PDB entry 6YT9 | electron microscopy, 2.70 A resolution | chains 2 and u of the 15 polymer chains in the assembly

# Chain 2
Molecule: 16S ribosomal RNA
Source organism: Acinetobacter baumannii
Sequence (1544 nucleotides; numbered 1 to 1544; the number before each row is that of its first residue):
     1 UUUAACUGAAGAGUUUGAUCAUGGCUCAGAUUGAACGCUGGCGGCAGGCU
    51 UAACACAUGCAAGUCGAGCGGGGGAAGGUAGCUUGCUACCGGACCUAGCG
   101 GCGGACGGGUGAGUAAUGCUUAGGAAUCUGCCUAUUAGUGGGGGACAACA
   151 UCUCGAAAGGGAUGCUAAUACCGCAUACGUCCUACGGGAGAAAGCAGGGG
   201 AUCUUCGGACCUUGCGCUAAUAGAUGAGCCUAAGUCGGAUUAGCUAGUUG
   251 GUGGGGUAAAGGCCUACCAAGGCGACGAUCUGUAGCGGGUCUGAGAGGAU
   301 GAUCCGCCACACUGGGACUGAGACACGGCCCAGACUCCUACGGGAGGCAG
   351 CAGUGGGGAAUAUUGGACAAUGGGGGGAACCCUGAUCCAGCCAUGCCGCG
   401 UGUGUGAAGAAGGCCUUAUGGUUGUAAAGCACUUUAAGCGAGGAGGAGGC
   451 UACUUUAGUUAAUACCUAGAGAUAGUGGACGUUACUCGCAGAAUAAGCAC
   501 CGGCUAACUCUGUGCCAGCAGCCGCGGUAAUACAGAGGGUGCGAGCGUUA
   551 AUCGGAUUUACUGGGCGUAAAGCGUGCGUAGGCGGCUUAUUAAGUCGGAU
   601 GUGAAAUCCCCGAGCUUAACUUGGGAAUUGCAUUCGAUACUGGUGAGCUA
   651 GAGUAUGGGAGAGGAUGGUAGAAUUCCAGGUGUAGCGGUGAAAUGCGUAG
   701 AGAUCUGGAGGAAUACCGAUGGCGAAGGCAGCCAUCUGGCCUAAUACUGA
   751 CGCUGAGGUACGAAAGCAUGGGGAGCAAACAGGAUUAGAUACCCUGGUAG
   801 UCCAUGCCGUAAACGAUGUCUACUAGCCGUUGGGGCCUUUGAGGCUUUAG
   851 UGGCGCAGCUAACGCGAUAAGUAGACCGCCUGGGGAGUACGGUCGCAAGA
   901 CUAAAACUCAAAUGAAUUGACGGGGGCCCGCACAAGCGGUGGAGCAUGUG
   951 GUUUAAUUCGAUGCAACGCGAAGAACCUUACCUGGCCUUGACAUACUAGA
  1001 AACUUUCCAGAGAUGGAUUGGUGCCUUCGGGAAUCUAGAUACAGGUGCUG
  1051 CAUGGCUGUCGUCAGCUCGUGUCGUGAGAUGUUGGGUUAAGUCCCGCAAC
  1101 GAGCGCAACCCUUUUCCUUACUUGCCAGCAUUUCGGAUGGGAACUUUAAG
  1151 GAUACUGCCAGUGACAAACUGGAGGAAGGCGGGGACGACGUCAAGUCAUC
  1201 AUGGCCCUUACGGCCAGGGCUACACACGUGCUACAAUGGUCGGUACAAAG
  1251 GGUUGCUACACAGCGAUGUGAUGCUAAUCUCAAAAAGCCGAUCGUAGUCC
  1301 GGAUUGGAGUCUGCAACUCGACUCCAUGAAGUCGGAAUCGCUAGUAAUCG
  1351 CGGAUCAGAAUGCCGCGGUGAAUACGUUCCCGGGCCUUGUACACACCGCC
  1401 CGUCACACCAUGGGAGUUUGUUGCACCAGAAGUAGCUAGCCUAACUGCAA
  1451 AGAGGGCGGUUACCACGGUGUGGCCGAUGACUGGGGUGAAGUCGUAACAA
  1501 GGUAGCCGUAGGGGAACCUGCGGCUGGAUCACCUCCUUAACGAA
Disordered / not traced: 1-2, 78-89, 200-209, 838-842, 924-1544
Metal / ion sites: Mg2+ site 1 near G23 (its only coordinating residue here); Mg2+ site 2: U64, G101 (shared with Gln6(u) of chain u); Mg2+ site 3 near U96 (its only coordinating residue here); Mg2+ site 4: A105, G327; Mg2+ site 5 near G111 (its only coordinating residue here); Mg2+ site 6: A112, G113, G285; Mg2+ site 7: G141, A193; Mg2+ site 8: A170, C171; Mg2+ site 9 near A191 (its only coordinating residue here); Mg2+ site 10: U252, G253, G254, U265; Mg2+ site 11 near U252 (its only coordinating residue here); Mg2+ site 12: G277, A278, U279; 21 more Mg2+ sites not listed

# Chain u
Protein: 30S ribosomal protein S20
Source organism: Acinetobacter baumannii
Reference sequence: D0C7N1 (D0C7N1_ACIB2); residues 1-88 here = UniProt positions 1-88
Chain sequence (88 residues; row label = number of the first residue in the row):
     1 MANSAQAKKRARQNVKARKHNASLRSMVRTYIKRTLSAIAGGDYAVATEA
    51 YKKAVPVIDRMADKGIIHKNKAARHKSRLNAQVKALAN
Disordered / not traced: 1, 88
Metal / ion sites: Mg2+: Gln6 (shared with U64(2), G101(2) of chain 2)

# Interface between chain 2 and chain u
Residue-residue contacts (75; chain 2 residue first):
  G63(2) with Ser4(u), phosphate contact; Gln6(u), base contact
  U64(2) with Gln6(u), base contact
  C99(2) with Lys9(u), salt bridge to the phosphate; Arg12(u), salt bridge to the phosphate
  G100(2) with Lys9(u), hydrogen bond to the base; Gln13(u), phosphate contact; Lys16(u), salt bridge to the phosphate
  C102(2) with Gln6(u), base contact; Arg10(u), base contact
  G103(2) with Gln6(u), hydrogen bond to the base; Arg10(u), hydrogen bond to the base
  G104(2) with Arg10(u), hydrogen bond to the base
  C128(2) with His68(u), phosphate contact; Asn70(u), hydrogen bond to the phosphate
  C171(2) with His20(u), hydrogen bond to the phosphate
  C172(2) with His20(u), salt bridge to the phosphate; Lys64(u), salt bridge to the phosphate
  G173(2) with Arg60(u), salt bridge to the phosphate; Met61(u), phosphate contact; Lys64(u), salt bridge to the phosphate
  C181(2) with Ala73(u), phosphate contact; Lys76(u), hydrogen bond to the sugar
  C182(2) with Tyr51(u), sugar contact; Ala73(u), sugar contact; Lys76(u), hydrogen bond to the sugar; Ser77(u), hydrogen bond to the phosphate
  U183(2) with Ser77(u), hydrogen bond to the phosphate; Asn80(u), sugar contact
  A184(2) with Tyr44(u), hydrogen bond to the base; Asn80(u), hydrogen bond to the base; Val83(u), base contact; Lys84(u), salt bridge to the phosphate
  G188(2) with Lys52(u), hydrogen bond to the sugar
  A189(2) with Val55(u), sugar contact; Pro56(u), phosphate contact; Asp59(u), hydrogen bond to the sugar
  G190(2) with Pro56(u), phosphate contact; Asp59(u), sugar contact; Arg60(u), phosphate contact; Asp63(u), hydrogen bond to the sugar
  A191(2) with Arg60(u), phosphate contact; Asp63(u), sugar contact
  A219(2) with Asp63(u), phosphate contact
  A220(2) with Lys69(u), salt bridge to the phosphate
  G254(2) with Gln82(u), hydrogen bond to the phosphate
  G255(2) with Arg78(u), salt bridge to the phosphate; Gln82(u), hydrogen bond to the phosphate
  G256(2) with Arg74(u), salt bridge to the phosphate; His75(u), phosphate contact; Arg78(u), hydrogen bond to the base
  U257(2) with Lys71(u), salt bridge to the phosphate; Arg74(u), salt bridge to the phosphate
  A258(2) with His68(u), sugar contact; Asn70(u), hydrogen bond to the sugar; Arg74(u), salt bridge to the phosphate
  A259(2) with Asn70(u), phosphate contact; Arg74(u), salt bridge to the phosphate
  A317(2) with Arg18(u), hydrogen bond to the sugar
  C318(2) with Asn14(u), hydrogen bond to the sugar; Arg18(u), sugar contact
  U319(2) with Asn14(u), hydrogen bond to the sugar; Ala17(u), phosphate contact; Arg18(u), sugar contact; Asn21(u), hydrogen bond to the phosphate; Arg25(u), salt bridge to the phosphate
  G320(2) with Asn21(u), phosphate contact
  A325(2) with Asn14(u), base contact
  G327(2) with Asn3(u), hydrogen bond to the sugar
  G328(2) with Ala2(u), phosphate contact; Asn3(u), hydrogen bond to the phosphate; Ser4(u), phosphate contact; Ala7(u), phosphate contact
  C329(2) with Ala2(u), hydrogen bond to the phosphate
  G347(2) with Asn3(u), phosphate contact
Interface residues without a listed pair, chain 2 (42 interface residues in all): G98, G101, U127, U129, C174, A192
Interface residues without a listed pair, chain u (42 interface residues in all): Ala11, Leu24

# Summary
Chain 2 and chain u each contribute 42 residues to their interface, with 26 hydrogen bonds and 16 salt
bridges. Among the polar pairs are G100(2)-Lys9(u), G103(2)-Gln6(u) and G103(2)-Arg10(u). The Mg2+ site is
built by U64(2), G101(2) and Gln6(u).
Chain 2 is 16S ribosomal RNA and chain u is 30S ribosomal protein S20, both from Acinetobacter baumannii; the
structure, Acinetobacter baumannii ribosome-tigecycline complex - 30S subunit body, was determined by electron
microscopy (same publication as 6YPU, 6YS5 and 6YTF).
